Entry 3BC1 (X-ray diffraction, 1.80 A resolution); this record covers chains A and B.

Chain A:
Protein: Ras-related protein Rab-27A
From: Mus musculus
Notes: EC 3.6.5.2; fragment: residues in database 1-193
Reference sequence: Q9ERI2 (RB27A_MOUSE); residue numbers follow UniProt; this construct covers 1-193
Sequence (195 residues; each row starts with the number of its first residue; numbers below 1 keep their minus sign (Gly-1 is residue -1)):
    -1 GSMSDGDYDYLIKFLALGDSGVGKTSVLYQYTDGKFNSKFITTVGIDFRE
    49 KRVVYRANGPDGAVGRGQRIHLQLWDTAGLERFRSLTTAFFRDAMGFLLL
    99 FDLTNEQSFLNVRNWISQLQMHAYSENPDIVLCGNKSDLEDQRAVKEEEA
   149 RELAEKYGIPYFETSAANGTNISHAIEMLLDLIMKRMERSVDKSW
Unresolved in the structure: -1 to 3, 189-193
Construct notes: expression tag (-1 to 0); engineered mutation Leu78 (Gln in Q9ERI2), Ser123 (Cys in Q9ERI2), Ser188 (Cys in Q9ERI2)
Metal / ion sites: Mg2+: Thr23, Thr41 (together with GMP-PNP)
Residues lining bound ligands: GMP-PNP (GNP; phosphoaminophosphonic acid-guanylate ester): Asp17, Ser18, Gly19, Val20, Gly21, Lys22, Thr23, Ser24, Phe34, Asn35, Ser36, Lys37, Phe38, Ile39, Thr40, Thr41, Thr75, Ala76, Gly77, Asn133, Lys134, Asp136, Leu137, Ser163, Ala164, Ala165
Swiss-Prot annotation at these positions:
  - motif: Phe38 to Phe46 (Effector region)
  - binding site (GTP): Gly16 to Ser24, Asn133 to Asp136, Ser163 to Ala165
  - modified residue: Ser2 (N-acetylserine)

Chain B:
Protein: Synaptotagmin-like protein 2
From: Homo sapiens
Notes: fragment: Slp2a Rab-binding domain
Reference sequence: Q9HCH5 (SYTL2_HUMAN); numbering as in UniProt (aligned over 10-62)
Sequence (59 residues; numbered 5 to 63; the number before each row is that of its first residue):
     5 GSPEFEEQEAIMKVLQRDAALKRAEEERVRHLPEKIKDDQQLKNMSGQWF
    55 YEAKAKRHA
Unresolved in the structure: 57-63
Construct notes: expression tag (5-9, 63)

Interface between chain A and chain B:
Contacting residue pairs (34):
  Gly4(A) - Arg32(B)
  Tyr6(A) - Glu29(B)  hydrogen bond
  Tyr6(A) - Arg32(B)  hydrogen bond (backbone-side chain)
  Asp7(A) - Arg32(B)  hydrogen bond (backbone-side chain)
  Asp7(A) - Met49(B)
  Tyr8(A) - Asn48(B)
  Tyr8(A) - Met49(B)  hydrophobic
  Leu9(A) - Glu29(B)
  Val42(A) - Glu11(B)
  Val42(A) - Ile15(B)
  Ile44(A) - Ile15(B)  hydrophobic
  Ile44(A) - Val18(B)
  Asp45(A) - Val18(B)
  Asp45(A) - Arg21(B)  salt bridge
  Phe46(A) - Val18(B)
  Phe46(A) - Arg21(B)  hydrogen bond (backbone-side chain)
  Phe46(A) - Asp22(B)
  Glu48(A) - Leu25(B)
  His69(A) - Leu25(B)
  Gln71(A) - Asp22(B)  hydrogen bond
  Gln71(A) - Leu25(B)
  Trp73(A) - Asp22(B)
  Arg80(A) - Glu11(B)  salt bridge
  Phe81(A) - Glu11(B)
  Leu84(A) - Ile15(B)  hydrophobic
  Phe88(A) - Leu19(B)  hydrophobic
  Asp91(A) - Phe54(B)
  Ala92(A) - Phe54(B)
  Met93(A) - Phe54(B)  hydrophobic
  Tyr122(A) - Phe54(B)  hydrophobic
  Ile181(A) - Trp53(B)
  Met185(A) - Asn48(B)
  Met185(A) - Trp53(B)
  Ser188(A) - Trp53(B)
Other interface residues (no listed pair), chain A (28 interface residues in all): Lys11, Gly43, Arg90, Arg184
Other interface residues (no listed pair), chain B (16 interface residues in all): Ala14, Lys26, Gln45

Overview:
Chain A and chain B form an interface of 28 and 16 residues respectively; the contacts include 5 hydrogen
bonds and 2 salt bridges. Polar pairs include Asp45(A)-Arg21(B), Arg80(A)-Glu11(B) and Tyr6(A)-Glu29(B).
Ligands of chain A: GMP-PNP. From UniProt: 16 GTP-binding residues on chain A.
Here chain A is Ras-related protein Rab-27A (Mus musculus) and chain B is Synaptotagmin-like protein 2 (Homo
sapiens). Entry 3BC1 (Crystal Structure of the complex Rab27a-Slp2a) was determined by X-ray diffraction.
